6OEO - chains I and N of the 9 polymer chains in the assembly; structure by electron microscopy, 3.69 A resolution.

== Chain I ==
Molecule: 50-nt DNA strand
Sequence (50 nucleotides; each row starts with the number of its first residue; numbers below 1 keep their minus sign (DC-3 is residue -3)):
    -3 CCTGGATCTG GCCTGTCTTA CACAGTGATA CAGCCCTTAA CAAAAACCCG
Not modelled in the structure: -3 to 0
Bound ions: Ca2+ site 1: DA16, DC17 (shared with 2 residues of chain A); Ca2+ site 2: DC17 (shared with 2 residues of chain A)

== Chain N ==
Molecule: High mobility group protein B1
Source organism: Homo sapiens
UniProt: P09429 (HMGB1_HUMAN); residues 1-163 here = UniProt positions 1-163
Sequence (163 residues; numbered 1 to 163; the number before each row is that of its first residue):
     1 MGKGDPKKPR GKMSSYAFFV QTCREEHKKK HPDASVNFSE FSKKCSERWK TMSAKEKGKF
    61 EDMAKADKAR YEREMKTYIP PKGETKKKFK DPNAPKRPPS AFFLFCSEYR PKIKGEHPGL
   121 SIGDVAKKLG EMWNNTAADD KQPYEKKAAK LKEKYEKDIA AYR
Not modelled in the structure: 1-100, 137, 156-163
Curated features (UniProtKB/Swiss-Prot):
  - DNA-binding region: Pro9 to Ile79 (HMG box 1), Pro95 to Arg163 (HMG box 2)
  - region: Lys3 to Ser15 (LPS binding (delipidated)), Pro80 to Lys96 (LPS binding (Lipid A)), Phe89 to Glu108 (Cytokine-stimulating activity)
  - motif: His27 to Lys43 (Nuclear localization signal (NLS) 1)
  - binding site (heparin): Met1 to Arg10
  - site (Cleavage): Arg10, Gly11, Asp67, Lys68
  - modified residue: Lys3 (N6-acetyllysine), Lys7 (N6-acetyllysine), Lys8 (N6-acetyllysine), Lys12 (N6-acetyllysine), Cys23 (Cysteine sulfonic acid (-SO3H)), Lys28 (N6-acetyllysine), Lys29 (N6-acetyllysine), Lys30 (N6-acetyllysine), Ser35 (Phosphoserine), Lys43 (N6-acetyllysine), Cys45 (Cysteine sulfonic acid (-SO3H)), Lys90 (N6-acetyllysine), Ser100 (Phosphoserine), Cys106 (Cysteine sulfonic acid (-SO3H)), Lys127 (N6-acetyllysine), Lys128 (N6-acetyllysine), Lys141 (N6-acetyllysine)
  - cross-link (Isoglutamyl lysine isopeptide (Lys-Gln)): Lys28 (interchain with Q-?), Lys43 (interchain with Q-?), Lys44 (interchain with Q-?), Lys68 (interchain with Q-?)
  - natural variant: Gly11 (G11R: In gastric-carcinoma cell line), Ala149 (A149E: In gastric-carcinoma cell line)
  - mutagenesis: Ser35 (S35A: Greatly reduces phosphorylation, nuclear localization; when associated with A-39; A-42; A-46; A-53 and A-181; S35E: Cytoplasmic localization (phosphorylation mimicking) ...), Ser39 (S39A: Greatly reduces phosphorylation, nuclear localization; when associated with A-35; A-42; A-46; A-53 and A-181; S39E: Cytoplasmic localization (phosphorylation mimicking) ...), Ser42 (S42A: Greatly reduces phosphorylation, nuclear localization; when associated with A-35; A-39; A-46; A-53 and A-181; S42E: Cytoplasmic localization (phosphorylation mimicking) ...), Ser46 (S46A: Greatly reduces phosphorylation, nuclear localization; when associated with A-35; A-39; A-42; A-53 and A-181; S46E: Cytoplasmic localization (phosphorylation mimicking) ...), Ser53 (S53A: Greatly reduces phosphorylation, nuclear localization; when associated with A-35; A-39; A-42; A-46 and A-181; S53E: Cytoplasmic localization (phosphorylation mimicking) ...), Asp67 (D67A: Abolishes cleavage by CASP1 and impairs ability to antagonize apoptosis-induced immune tolerance), Cys106 (C106S: Inhibits oxidation-dependent inactivation of immunostimmulatory activity in apoptotic cells)

== How chain I and chain N interact ==
Residue-residue contacts - 11 pairs, chain I then chain N:
  DT33(I) with Gly123(N), base contact; Ala126(N), base contact; Lys127(N), sugar contact
  DT34(I) with Lys127(N), sugar contact
  DA35(I) with Phe102(N), sugar contact; Gly130(N), phosphate contact; Glu131(N), hydrogen bond to the phosphate
  DA36(I) with Ala101(N), hydrogen bond to the phosphate; Phe102(N), sugar contact; Asn134(N), phosphate contact
  DC37(I) with Ala101(N), sugar contact
Other interface residues (no listed pair), chain N (10 interface residues in all): Phe103, Ile122

== In short ==
Chain I and chain N form an interface of 5 and 10 residues respectively; the contacts include 2 hydrogen
bonds. Polar pairs include DA35(I)-Glu131(N) and DA36(I)-Ala101(N). From UniProt: a DNA-binding region, 10
heparin-binding residues and 7 mutagenesis sites on chain N.
Chain I is a 50-nt DNA strand and chain N is High mobility group protein B1 (Homo sapiens); the structure,
Cryo-EM structure of mouse RAG1/2 NFC complex (DNA1), was determined by electron microscopy together with
6OEM, 6OEN, 6OEP, 6OEQ, 6OER and 6V0V from the same study.
